PDB entry 8ZAL | electron microscopy, 3.11 A resolution | chains F and J of the 10 polymer chains in the assembly

== Chain F ==
Name: Multidrug export protein EmrA
From: Escherichia coli K-12
Reference sequence: P27303 (EMRA_ECOLI); numbering as in UniProt (aligned over 47-390)
Sequence (344 residues; each row starts with the number of its first residue):
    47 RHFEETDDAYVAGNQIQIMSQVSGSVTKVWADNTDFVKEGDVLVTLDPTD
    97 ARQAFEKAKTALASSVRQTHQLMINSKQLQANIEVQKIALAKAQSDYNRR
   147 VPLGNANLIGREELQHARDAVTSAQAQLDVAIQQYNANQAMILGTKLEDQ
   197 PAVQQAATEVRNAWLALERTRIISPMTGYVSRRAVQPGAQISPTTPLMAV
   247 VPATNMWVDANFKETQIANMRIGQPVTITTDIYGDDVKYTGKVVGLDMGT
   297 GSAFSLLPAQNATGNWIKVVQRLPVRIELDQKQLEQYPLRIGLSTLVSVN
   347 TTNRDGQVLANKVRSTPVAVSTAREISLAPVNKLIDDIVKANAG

== Chain J ==
Name: Multidrug export protein EmrB
From: Escherichia coli K-12
Reference sequence: P0AEJ0 (EMRB_ECOLI); residue numbers follow UniProt; this construct covers 10-503
Sequence (494 residues; row label = number of the first residue in the row):
    10 AQLVIMTIALSLATFMQVLDSTIANVAIPTIAGNLGSSLSQGTWVITSFG
    60 VANAISIPLTGWLAKRVGEVKLFLWSTIAFAIASWACGVSSSLNMLIFFR
   110 VIQGIVAGPLIPLSQSLLLNNYPPAKRSIALALWSMTVIVAPICGPILGG
   160 YISDNYHWGWIFFINVPIGVAVVLMTLQTLRGRETRTERRRIDAVGLALL
   210 VIGIGSLQIMLDRGKELDWFSSQEIIILTVVAVVAICFLIVWELTDDNPI
   260 VDLSLFKSRNFTIGCLCISLAYMLYFGAIVLLPQLLQEVYGYTATWAGLA
   310 SAPVGIIPVILSPIIGRFAHKLDMRRLVTFSFIMYAVCFYWRAYTFEPGM
   360 DFGASAWPQFIQGFAVACFFMPLTTITLSGLPPERLAAASSLSNFTRTLA
   410 GSIGTSITTTMWTNRESMHHAQLTESVNPFNPNAQAMYSQLEGLGMTQQQ
   460 ASGWIAQQITNQGLIISANEIFWMSAGIFLVLLGLVWFAKPPFG

== Interface between chain F and chain J ==
Pairs across the interface (5; chain F residue first):
  L302(F) with L453(J)
  L303(F) with L453(J), hydrophobic
  G310(F) with D360(J)
  N311(F) with G358(J)
  K314(F) with W305(J), hydrogen bond (backbone-side chain)
Also at the interface, not in a pair above, chain F (8 interface residues in all): K259, I313, V315
Also at the interface, not in a pair above, chain J (10 interface residues in all): D163, Y301, T302, M359, M455, W463

== Summary ==
The interface between chain F and chain J involves 8 residues on one side and 10 on the other, with 1 hydrogen
bond. Its one hydrogen-bonded contact is K314(F)-W305(J).
Here chain F is Multidrug export protein EmrA and chain J is Multidrug export protein EmrB, both from
Escherichia coli K-12. Entry 8ZAL (EmrAB-TolC MFS-type tripartite multidrug efflux pump EA) was determined by
electron microscopy.
